4D6Z - chain A; structure by X-ray diffraction, 1.93 A resolution.

[Chain A]
Molecule: Cytochrome P450 3A4
From: Homo sapiens
Notes: EC 1.14.13.157, 1.14.13.32, 1.14.13.67, 1.14.13.97; fragment: catalytic domain
UniProtKB: P08684 (CP3A4_HUMAN); residue numbers follow UniProt; this construct covers 23-503
Chain sequence (487 residues; numbered 21 to 507; the number before each row is that of its first residue):
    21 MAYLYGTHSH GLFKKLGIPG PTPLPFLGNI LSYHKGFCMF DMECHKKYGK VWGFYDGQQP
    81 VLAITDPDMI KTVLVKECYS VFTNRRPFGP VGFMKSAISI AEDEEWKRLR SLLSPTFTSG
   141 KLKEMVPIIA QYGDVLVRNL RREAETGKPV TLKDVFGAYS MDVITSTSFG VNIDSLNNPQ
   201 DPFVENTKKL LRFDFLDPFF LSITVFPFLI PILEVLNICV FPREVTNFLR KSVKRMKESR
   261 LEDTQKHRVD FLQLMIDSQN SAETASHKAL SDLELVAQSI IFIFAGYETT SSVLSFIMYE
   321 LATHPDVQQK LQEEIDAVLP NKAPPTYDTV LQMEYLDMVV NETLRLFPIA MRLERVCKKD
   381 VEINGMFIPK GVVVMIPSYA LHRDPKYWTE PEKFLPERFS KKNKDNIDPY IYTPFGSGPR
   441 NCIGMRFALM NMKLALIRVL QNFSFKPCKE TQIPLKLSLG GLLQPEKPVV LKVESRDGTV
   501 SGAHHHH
Unresolved in the structure: 21-28, 280-288, 498-507
Construct notes: expression tag (21-22, 504-507); engineered mutation A282 (Lys in P08684), A285 (Glu in P08684)
Bound ions: heme Fe: C442 (together with imidazole)
Ligand contacts:
  - heme (HEM): R105, I118, S119, W126, R130, F137, F302, A305, G306, T309, V313, L364, I369, A370, L373, R375, P434, F435, G436, S437, R440, N441, C442, I443, G444, F447, A448, M452
  - imidazole (PK9; tert-butyl {6-oxo-6-[(pyridin-3-ylmethyl)amino]hexyl}carbamate): R105, F108, S119, I120, R212, F213, F215, I301, F304, A305, T309, I369, A370
What the authors report for this chain:
  - binding site for imidazole: R105, F108, S119, R212, F213, F215, I369 to A370
  - mutagenesis - K282A/E285A: increased expression
  - mutagenesis - K282A/E285A: unchanged binding to imidazole

[Overview]
Chain A binds heme and imidazole. The paper reports a binding site for imidazole at R105, F108 and S119 among
others; K282A/E285A increase expression.
Chain A is Cytochrome P450 3A4 (Homo sapiens); the structure, Cytochrome P450 3A4 bound to imidazole and an
inhibitor, was determined by X-ray diffraction together with 4D75, 4D78 and 4D7D from the same study.
